PDB entry 9B1B | electron microscopy, 2.30 A resolution | chains A and D of the 4 polymer chains in the assembly

[Chain A]
Protein: Capsid protein VP1
Organism: enterovirus D68
Notes: EC 3.4.22.29, 3.6.1.15, 3.4.22.28, 2.7.7.48
UniProtKB: A0A097BW12 (A0A097BW12_HED68); residues -11 to 297 here correspond to UniProt positions 553-861 (UniProt number = residue number + 564)
Sequence (309 residues; row label = number of the first residue in the row; numbers below 1 keep their minus sign (Leu-11 is residue -11)):
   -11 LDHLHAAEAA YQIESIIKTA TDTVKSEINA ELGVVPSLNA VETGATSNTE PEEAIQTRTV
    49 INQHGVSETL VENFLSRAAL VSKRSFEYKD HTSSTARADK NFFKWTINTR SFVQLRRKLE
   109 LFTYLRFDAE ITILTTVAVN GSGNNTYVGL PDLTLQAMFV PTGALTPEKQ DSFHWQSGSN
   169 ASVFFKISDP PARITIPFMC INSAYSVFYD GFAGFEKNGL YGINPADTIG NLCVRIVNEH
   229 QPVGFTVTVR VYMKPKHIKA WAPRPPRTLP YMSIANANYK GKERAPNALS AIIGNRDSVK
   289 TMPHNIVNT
Unresolved in the structure: -11 to 0, 84-85, 130-134, 297
Residues lining bound ligands: A1AIG (4-[(propan-2-yl)oxy]-N-{(4M)-4-[1-(2,2,2-trifluoroethyl)-1H-pyrazol-4-yl]quinolin-8-yl}benzamide): Val69, Trp93, Ile95, Asn96, Thr97, Arg98, Leu107, Leu113, Phe115, Ala117, Ile119, Ala145, Met146, Phe147, Ala169, Ser170, Val171, Ile182, Ile184, Tyr193, Val195, Ile217, Leu220, Val239, Met241

[Chain D]
Protein: Capsid protein VP4
Organism: enterovirus D68
UniProtKB: Q68T42 (POLG_HED68); residues 0-68 here correspond to UniProt positions 1-69 (UniProt number = residue number + 1)
Sequence (69 residues; numbered 0 to 68; the number before each row is that of its first residue; numbering starts at 0):
     0 MGAQVTRQQT GTHENANIAT NGSHITYNQI NFYKDSYAAS ASKQDFSQDP SKFTEPVVEG
    60 LKAGAPVLK
Unresolved in the structure: 0-28, 63, 68
UniProt features mapped onto this chain:
  - site: Lys68 (Cleavage)
  - lipidation: Gly1 (N-myristoyl glycine)

[How chain A and chain D interact]
Pairs across the interface - 43 pairs, chain A then chain D:
  Ile1(A) with Asp48(D), hydrogen bond (backbone-side chain); Ser50(D)
  Glu2(A) with Gln47(D); Asp48(D)
  Ser3(A) with Phe45(D); Ser46(D); Gln47(D), hydrogen bond (backbone-backbone)
  Ile4(A) with Phe45(D)
  Ile5(A) with Phe45(D), hydrogen bond (backbone-backbone); Gln47(D)
  Lys6(A) with Phe45(D)
  Gly21(A) with Pro65(D)
  Val23(A) with Ala64(D)
  Ala28(A) with Val66(D), hydrophobic; Leu67(D), hydrophobic
  Thr31(A) with Val56(D); Leu67(D)
  Ala33(A) with Thr53(D); Val56(D), hydrophobic; Leu60(D), hydrophobic
  Thr34(A) with Thr53(D), hydrogen bond (backbone-backbone); Leu60(D)
  Asn36(A) with Leu60(D); Lys61(D), hydrogen bond (side chain-backbone)
  Glu41(A) with Ala62(D)
  Ser55(A) with Phe45(D)
  Leu58(A) with Lys42(D); Asp44(D)
  Glu60(A) with Ala40(D); Ser41(D), hydrogen bond (side chain-backbone); Lys42(D)
  Asp116(A) with Tyr36(D)
  Thr183(A) with Tyr36(D)
  Pro185(A) with Tyr36(D)
  Lys244(A) with Tyr36(D); Ala37(D), hydrogen bond (side chain-backbone); Ala38(D), hydrogen bond (side chain-backbone)
  His245(A) with Tyr36(D); Ala38(D), hydrogen bond (side chain-backbone); Ser39(D), hydrogen bond (side chain-backbone); Ala40(D); Ser41(D)
  Pro251(A) with Phe52(D)
Interface residues without a listed pair, chain A (32 interface residues in all): Val22, Pro24, Leu26, Asn27, Gly32, Val54, Asn61, Ser64, Ile184
Interface residues without a listed pair, chain D (25 interface residues in all): Ser35, Glu54

[Overview]
32 residues of chain A face 25 of chain D across their interface, with 10 hydrogen bonds. Polar contacts
include Ile1(A)-Asp48(D), Asn36(A)-Lys61(D) and Glu60(A)-Ser41(D). Chain A binds compound A1AIG.
Chain A is Capsid protein VP1 and chain D is Capsid protein VP4, both from enterovirus D68; the structure,
EV-D68 in complex with inhibitor Jun11-78-7, was determined by electron microscopy.
